Entry 1PPB (X-ray diffraction, 1.92 A resolution); this record covers chains L and H.

[Chain L]
Name: Alpha-thrombin (small subunit)
Source organism: Homo sapiens
Notes: EC 3.4.21.5
UniProt: P00734 (THRB_HUMAN); aligned to UniProt positions 328-341 over residues 1-14 (the alignment contains insertions or deletions, so no single offset holds)
Chain sequence (36 residues; each row starts with the number of its first residue; a row labelled like 14A-14M holds insertion residues (14A, then the next letters in order)):
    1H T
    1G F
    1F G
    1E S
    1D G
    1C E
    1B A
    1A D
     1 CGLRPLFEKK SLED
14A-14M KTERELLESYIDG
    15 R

[Chain H]
Name: Alpha-thrombin (large subunit)
Source organism: Homo sapiens
Notes: EC 3.4.21.5
UniProt: P00734 (THRB_HUMAN); the construct lacks a stretch of the UniProt sequence and is renumbered around it, so the offset changes along the chain: 16-36 = UniProt 364-384; 37-60 = UniProt 386-409; 61-77 = UniProt 419-435; 78-97 = UniProt 437-456; 6 more segments
Chain sequence (259 residues; numbered 16 to 247 plus 28 insertion-coded residues; 1 number in that range is skipped by the numbering (no residue carries it; nothing is unmodelled there); the number before each row is that of its first residue; a row labelled like 60A-60I holds insertion residues (60A, then the next letters in order)):
    16 IVEGSDAEIG MSPWQVMLFR K
   36A S
    37 PQELLCGASL ISDRWVLTAA HCLL
60A-60I YPPWDKNFT
    61 ENDLLVRIGK HSRTRYE
   77A R
    78 NIEKISMLEK IYIHPRYNWR
   97A E
    98 NLDRDIALMK LKKPVAFSDY IHPVCLPDRE TA
129A-129C ASL
   130 LQAGYKGRVT GWGNLKETWT
149A-149E ANVGK
   150 GQPSVLQVVN LPIVERPVCK DSTRIRITDN MFCAG
  184A Y
   185 KP
186A-186D DEGK
   187 RGDACEGDSG GPFVMKSP
204A-204B FN
   205 NRWYQMGIVS WGE
   219 GC
  221A D
   221 RDGKYGFYTH VFRLKKWIQK VIDQFGE
Disulfides: Cys42-Cys58, Cys168-Cys182, Cys191-Cys220
Small-molecule neighbours: 0G6 (D-phenylalanyl-N-[(2S,3S)-6-{[amino(iminio)methyl]amino}-1-chloro-2-hydroxyhexan-3-yl]-L-prolinamide): Cys42, His57, Tyr60A, Trp60D, Glu97A, Asn98, Leu99, Ile174, Asp189, Ala190, Cys191, Glu192, Gly193, Asp194, Ser195, Val213, Ser214, Trp215, Gly216, Glu217, Gly219, Cys220, Gly226
Swiss-Prot annotation at these positions:
  - region: Ala183 to Val200 (High affinity receptor-binding region which is also known as the TP508 peptide)
  - active site (Charge relay system): His57, Asp102, Ser195
  - glycosylation: Asn60G (N-linked (GlcNAc...) (complex) asparagine)
What the authors report for this chain:
  - binding site for 0G6: His57, Trp60D, Tyr60A, Leu99, Ile174, Trp215

[Interface between chain L and chain H]
Residue-residue contacts - 79 pairs, chain L then chain H:
  Cys1(L) - Pro120(H)
  Cys1(L) - Val121(H)
  Cys1(L) - Cys122(H)  disulfide
  Cys1(L) - Arg206(H)  hydrogen bond
  Asp1A(L) - His119(H)  salt bridge
  Asp1A(L) - Arg206(H)
  Ala1B(L) - Arg206(H)
  Glu1C(L) - Ile47(H)
  Glu1C(L) - Ser48(H)
  Glu1C(L) - Phe114(H)
  Glu1C(L) - Pro120(H)
  Gly1D(L) - Asp49(H)
  Gly1D(L) - Phe114(H)
  Ser1E(L) - Ser48(H)  hydrogen bond (backbone-side chain)
  Ser1E(L) - Asp49(H)  hydrogen bond (backbone-backbone)
  Ser1E(L) - Glu247(H)  hydrogen bond (backbone-side chain)
  Gly1F(L) - Ser48(H)  hydrogen bond (backbone-side chain)
  Gly1F(L) - Trp51(H)
  Gly1F(L) - Ile242(H)
  Gly1F(L) - Glu247(H)  hydrogen bond (backbone-side chain)
  Phe1G(L) - Ile242(H)
  Phe1G(L) - Asp243(H)
  Phe1G(L) - Glu247(H)
  Thr1H(L) - Asp243(H)
  Gly2(L) - Pro120(H)  hydrogen bond (backbone-backbone)
  Gly2(L) - Val121(H)
  Gly2(L) - Cys122(H)
  Gly2(L) - Arg206(H)
  Gly2(L) - Trp207(H)  hydrogen bond (backbone-backbone)
  Leu3(L) - His119(H)  hydrogen bond (backbone-side chain)
  Leu3(L) - Asn205(H)
  Leu3(L) - Arg206(H)
  Arg4(L) - Gly25(H)
  Arg4(L) - Met26(H)  hydrogen bond (side chain-backbone)
  Arg4(L) - Pro28(H)
  Arg4(L) - Trp29(H)
  Arg4(L) - Arg137(H)
  Arg4(L) - Trp207(H)
  Pro5(L) - Ser115(H)
  Pro5(L) - Asp116(H)
  Pro5(L) - His119(H)
  Leu6(L) - Ile24(H)
  Leu6(L) - Asp116(H)
  Phe7(L) - Glu23(H)
  Phe7(L) - Ile24(H)
  Phe7(L) - Gly25(H)
  Phe7(L) - Met26(H)
  Glu8(L) - Lys202(H)  salt bridge
  Glu8(L) - Asn205(H)
  Glu8(L) - Trp207(H)  hydrogen bond
  Asp14(L) - Glu23(H)
  Asp14(L) - Met26(H)
  Asp14(L) - Arg137(H)  salt bridge
  Asp14(L) - Trp207(H)
  Lys14A(L) - Asp21(H)
  Lys14A(L) - Glu23(H)  salt bridge
  Lys14A(L) - Met26(H)
  Thr14B(L) - Arg137(H)  hydrogen bond
  Thr14B(L) - Asn159(H)  hydrogen bond (backbone-side chain)
  Glu14C(L) - Arg137(H)
  Glu14C(L) - Lys202(H)  salt bridge
  Glu14C(L) - Trp207(H)
  Glu14E(L) - Lys135(H)  salt bridge
  Glu14E(L) - Asn159(H)
  Glu14E(L) - Tyr184A(H)
  Glu14E(L) - Lys186D(H)  salt bridge
  Leu14F(L) - Lys135(H)
  Leu14F(L) - Gly136(H)
  Leu14F(L) - Asn159(H)
  Leu14F(L) - Trp207(H)  hydrophobic
  Ser14I(L) - Gly133(H)
  Ser14I(L) - Tyr134(H)
  Ser14I(L) - Lys135(H)  hydrogen bond (side chain-backbone)
  Tyr14J(L) - Tyr134(H)  hydrophobic
  Tyr14J(L) - Lys135(H)  hydrogen bond (side chain-backbone)
  Tyr14J(L) - Met201(H)
  Tyr14J(L) - Lys202(H)  hydrogen bond (side chain-backbone)
  Tyr14J(L) - Pro204(H)
  Ile14K(L) - Tyr134(H)
Also at the interface, not in a pair above, chain L (26 interface residues in all): Leu14G
Also at the interface, not in a pair above, chain H (37 interface residues in all): Tyr117, Phe245
Inter-chain disulfides: Cys1(L)-Cys122(H)

[Overview]
26 residues of chain L face 37 of chain H across their interface, with 1 disulfide bond, 16 hydrogen bonds and
7 salt bridges. Polar contacts include Asp1A(L)-His119(H), Glu8(L)-Lys202(H) and Lys14A(L)-Glu23(H). Bound to
chain H: compound 0G6. The paper reports a binding site for 0G6 at His57(H), Tyr60A(H) and Trp60D(H) among
others.
Here chain L is Alpha-thrombin (small subunit) and chain H is Alpha-thrombin (large subunit), both from Homo
sapiens. Entry 1PPB (The refined 1.9 angstroms crystal structure of human alpha-thrombin: interaction with
D-phe-pro-arg chloromethylketone and significance of ...) was determined by X-ray diffraction.
